Entry 4V7O (X-ray diffraction, 3.00 A resolution); this record covers chains A3 and A4 of the 34 polymer chains in the assembly.

Chain A3:
Name: Proteasome component C5
Organism: Saccharomyces cerevisiae
Notes: EC 3.4.25.1
Reference sequence: P23724 (PSB1_YEAST); the author numbering skips numbers that UniProt does not, so the offset changes along the chain: 601-609 = UniProt 20-28; 6001-6213 = UniProt 29-241
Sequence (222 residues; row label = number of the first residue in the row; note: 5391 numbers in that range are skipped by the numbering (no residue carries them; nothing is unmodelled there)):
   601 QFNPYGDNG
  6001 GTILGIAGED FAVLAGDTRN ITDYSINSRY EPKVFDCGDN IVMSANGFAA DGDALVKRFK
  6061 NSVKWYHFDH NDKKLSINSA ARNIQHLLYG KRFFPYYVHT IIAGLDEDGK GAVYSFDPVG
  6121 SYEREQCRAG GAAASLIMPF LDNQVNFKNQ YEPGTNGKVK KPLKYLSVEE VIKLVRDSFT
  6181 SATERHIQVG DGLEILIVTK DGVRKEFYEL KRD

Chain A4:
Name: Proteasome component PRE4
Organism: Saccharomyces cerevisiae
Notes: EC 3.4.25.1
Reference sequence: P30657 (PSB4_YEAST); the author numbering skips numbers that UniProt does not, so the offset changes along the chain: 701-708 = UniProt 34-41; 7001-7225 = UniProt 42-266
Sequence (233 residues; each row starts with the number of its first residue; note: 6292 numbers in that range are skipped by the numbering (no residue carries them; nothing is unmodelled there)):
   701 TQQPIVTG
  7001 TSVISMKYDN GVIIAADNLG SYGSLLRFNG VERLIPVGDN TVVGISGDIS DMQHIERLLK
  7061 DLVTENAYDN PLADAEEALE PSYIFEYLAT VMYQRRSKMN PLWNAIIVAG VQSNGDQFLR
  7121 YVNLLGVTYS SPTLATGFGA HMANPLLRKV VDRESDIPKT TVQVAEEAIV NAMRVLYYRD
  7181 ARSSRNFSLA IIDKNTGLTF KKNLQVENMK WDFAKDIKGY GTQKI

Chain A3 / chain A4 interface:
Contacting residue pairs - 52 pairs, chain A3 then chain A4:
  Gln601(A3) with Thr701(A4)
  Phe602(A3) with Thr701(A4); Arg7096(A4); Met7099(A4), hydrophobic; Pro7101(A4), hydrophobic; Trp7103(A4), hydrophobic; Leu7124(A4), hydrophobic
  Asn603(A3) with Leu7125(A4)
  Pro604(A3) with Arg7096(A4), hydrogen bond (backbone-side chain); Met7099(A4), hydrophobic; Leu7125(A4), hydrophobic
  Tyr605(A3) with Arg7096(A4); Leu7125(A4)
  Asn608(A3) with Val7127(A4)
  Asn6020(A3) with Tyr7129(A4)
  Ser6025(A3) with Ala7140(A4), hydrogen bond (side chain-backbone); His7141(A4)
  Ile6026(A3) with Arg7148(A4), hydrogen bond (backbone-side chain)
  Asn6027(A3) with Tyr7129(A4), hydrogen bond; Ser7131(A4); Leu7134(A4); Arg7148(A4)
  Ser6028(A3) with Ser7130(A4), hydrogen bond (side chain-backbone); Ser7131(A4), hydrogen bond
  Arg6029(A3) with Asp7152(A4), salt bridge
  Tyr6030(A3) with Ser7130(A4)
  Glu6031(A3) with Arg7120(A4), salt bridge; Thr7128(A4); Tyr7129(A4); Ser7130(A4), hydrogen bond (side chain-backbone)
  Phe6048(A3) with Arg7096(A4); Leu7125(A4), hydrophobic; Val7127(A4), hydrophobic
  Ala6050(A3) with Tyr7093(A4); Leu7125(A4); Gly7126(A4); Val7127(A4)
  Asp6051(A3) with Tyr7093(A4), hydrogen bond; Arg7096(A4), salt bridge
  Asp6053(A3) with Thr7128(A4), hydrogen bond
  Ala6054(A3) with Tyr7093(A4), hydrophobic
  Lys6057(A3) with Glu7086(A4), salt bridge; Thr7090(A4)
  Lys6091(A3) with Tyr7093(A4), hydrogen bond; Arg7096(A4); Ser7097(A4)
  Phe6094(A3) with Arg7096(A4); Ser7097(A4)
  Tyr6096(A3) with Tyr7093(A4)
  Glu6209(A3) with Arg7153(A4), salt bridge
  Arg6212(A3) with Asp7152(A4), salt bridge; Arg7153(A4)
Interface residues without a listed pair, chain A4 (25 interface residues in all): Thr7133

In short:
The chain A3/chain A4 interface involves 25 residues from each chain; the contacts include 10 hydrogen bonds
and 6 salt bridges. Polar pairs include Arg6029(A3)-Asp7152(A4), Glu6031(A3)-Arg7120(A4) and
Asp6051(A3)-Arg7096(A4).
Chain A3 is Proteasome component C5 and chain A4 is Proteasome component PRE4, both from Saccharomyces
cerevisiae; the structure, Proteasome Activator Complex, was determined by X-ray diffraction.
